Entry 3NM9 (X-ray diffraction, 2.85 A resolution); this record covers chains D and M of the 16 polymer chains in the assembly.

Chain D (and M):
Protein: High mobility group protein D
From: Drosophila melanogaster
Notes: chain M of this document is another copy of the same molecule, construct and numbering; everything in this record applies to it too
UniProt: Q05783 (HMGD_DROME); residues 2-74 here = UniProt positions 2-74
Amino-acid sequence (73 residues; row label = number of the first residue in the row):
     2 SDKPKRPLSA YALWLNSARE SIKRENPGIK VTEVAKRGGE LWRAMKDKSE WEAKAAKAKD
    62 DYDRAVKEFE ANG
Construct notes: engineered mutation A13 (Met in Q05783)
UniProt features mapped onto this chain:
  - DNA-binding region: P5 to E71 (HMG box)
  - modified residue: S10 (Phosphoserine), Y12 (Phosphotyrosine)
Reported in the primary citation:
  - binding site for the 11-nt DNA strand: K6, R7, L9, N17, R20, V32
  - binding site for the 11-nt DNA strand: S10, Y12, T33, A36, K37, W43, R44
  - binding site for the 11-nt DNA strand: S10
  - binding site for the 11-nt DNA strand: V32, T33
  - binding site for the 11-nt DNA strand: K4, K60
  - self-association interface (contacts with another copy of this molecule): R44 to R65
  - mutagenesis - M13A (6-fold): decreased binding to linear DNA (citing earlier work)
  - mutagenesis - M13A (9-fold): decreased binding to pre-bent (disulfide crosslinked DNA) (citing earlier work)
  - mutagenesis - M13A: decreased stability (citing earlier work)
  - binding site for the 11-nt DNA strand: R7

Interface between chain D and chain M:
Pairs across the interface (9; chain D residue first):
  R25(D) - K6(M)
  R25(D) - R7(M)  hydrogen bond (side chain-backbone)
  R25(D) - P8(M)
  R25(D) - L9(M)
  E26(D) - L14(M)
  P28(D) - K55(M)
  P28(D) - K58(M)
  P28(D) - A59(M)
  G29(D) - K58(M)
Other interface residues (no listed pair), chain M (9 interface residues in all): D62

Overview:
The interface between chain D and chain M involves 4 residues on one side and 9 on the other; the contacts
include 1 hydrogen bond. Its one hydrogen-bonded contact is R25(D)-R7(M). From the paper: a binding site for
the 11-nt DNA strand at K6(D), R7(D) and L9(D) among others; M13A of chain D reduces binding to linear DNA.
Both chains are High mobility group protein D (Drosophila melanogaster). Entry 3NM9 (HMGD(M13A)-DNA complex)
was determined by X-ray diffraction.
